PDB entry 7T1Q | X-ray diffraction, 2.25 A resolution | chains A and B

== Chain A (and B) ==
Protein: Succinyl-diaminopimelate desuccinylase
From: Acinetobacter baumannii ATCC 17978
Notes: EC 3.5.1.18; chain B of this document is another copy of the same molecule, construct and numbering; everything in this record applies to it too
Reference sequence: A3M8H2 (DAPE_ACIBT); residue numbers follow UniProt; this construct covers 1-378
Sequence (378 residues; each row starts with the number of its first residue):
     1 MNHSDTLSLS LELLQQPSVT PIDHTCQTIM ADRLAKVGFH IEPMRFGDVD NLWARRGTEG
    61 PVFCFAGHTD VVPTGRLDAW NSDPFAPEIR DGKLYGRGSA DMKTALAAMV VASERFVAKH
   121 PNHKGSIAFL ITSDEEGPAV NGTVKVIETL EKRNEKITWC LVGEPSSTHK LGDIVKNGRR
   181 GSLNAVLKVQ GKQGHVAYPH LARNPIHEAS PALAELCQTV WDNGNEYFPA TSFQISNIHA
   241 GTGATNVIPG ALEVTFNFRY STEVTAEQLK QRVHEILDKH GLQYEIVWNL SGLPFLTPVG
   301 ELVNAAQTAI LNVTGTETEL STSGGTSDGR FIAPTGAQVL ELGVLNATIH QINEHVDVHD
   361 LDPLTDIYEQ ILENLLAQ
Unresolved in the structure: 1 (chain B: 1-3)
Modified residues: Mse1 (selenomethionine); Mse30, Mse44, Mse102, Mse109 (selenomethionine; parent Met)
Bound ions: Zn2+ site 1: H68, D101, E164 (together with succinic acid); Zn2+ site 2: D101, E136, H350 (together with succinic acid)
Residues lining bound ligands:
  - succinic acid (SIN), molecule 1: H68, D101, E135, E136, E164, P165, K176, R179, G324, G325, T326, I349, H350
  - succinic acid (SIN), molecule 2: H195, Y198, N246
Curated features (UniProtKB/Swiss-Prot):
  - active site: D70, E135 (Proton acceptor)
  - binding site (Zn(2+)): H68, D101, E136, E164, H350
Reported in the primary citation:
  - Zn2+ coordination: H68, D101, E136, E164, H350
  - binding site for succinic acid: R179, H195, Y198, G325

== Chain A / chain B interface ==
Residue-residue contacts (109):
  E136(A) with N246(B), hydrogen bond (backbone-side chain)
  K176(A) with Y198(B), hydrogen bond
  N184(A) with T245(B)
  K188(A) with R76(B)
  Q190(A) with R76(B)
  K192(A) with Q351(B)
  Q193(A) with T74(B); R97(B); H350(B), hydrogen bond (side chain-backbone); Q351(B); I352(B)
  G194(A) with H350(B); Q351(B)
  H195(A) with R259(B); I349(B); H350(B)
  V196(A) with Q234(B); R259(B)
  A197(A) with R180(B); R259(B); G324(B); G325(B)
  Y198(A) with K176(B), hydrogen bond; G324(B); G325(B); N346(B), hydrogen bond; I349(B), hydrophobic
  P199(A) with Q234(B)
  L201(A) with A347(B); Q351(B), hydrogen bond (backbone-side chain)
  N204(A) with Q234(B), hydrogen bond; I235(B), hydrogen bond (side chain-backbone)
  I206(A) with I235(B); I238(B), hydrophobic
  H207(A) with C217(B), hydrogen bond; F233(B); Q234(B); I235(B), hydrogen bond (side chain-backbone)
  S210(A) with A214(B)
  C217(A) with H207(B), hydrogen bond
  F233(A) with H207(B)
  Q234(A) with V196(B); P199(B); N204(B), hydrogen bond; H207(B); I248(B)
  I235(A) with N204(B), hydrogen bond (backbone-side chain); I206(B); H207(B), hydrogen bond (backbone-side chain)
  S236(A) with G241(B); A244(B); T245(B); V247(B); P249(B)
  N237(A) with A240(B); G241(B); T242(B), hydrogen bond (side chain-backbone); G243(B), hydrogen bond (side chain-backbone); A244(B), hydrogen bond (side chain-backbone)
  I238(A) with I206(B), hydrophobic; I238(B); H239(B); A240(B), hydrogen bond (backbone-backbone); L252(B), hydrophobic
  H239(A) with I238(B); H239(B), hydrogen bond; A240(B), hydrogen bond (side chain-backbone); G241(B)
  A240(A) with N237(B); I238(B), hydrogen bond (backbone-backbone); H239(B), hydrogen bond (backbone-side chain)
  G241(A) with S236(B); N237(B); H239(B), hydrogen bond (backbone-side chain)
  T242(A) with N237(B), hydrogen bond (backbone-side chain)
  G243(A) with N237(B), hydrogen bond (backbone-side chain)
  A244(A) with S236(B); N237(B), hydrogen bond (backbone-side chain)
  T245(A) with N184(B); S236(B)
  N246(A) with V72(B); E136(B), hydrogen bond; R259(B); H350(B), hydrogen bond (backbone-side chain)
  V247(A) with V72(B), hydrophobic; S236(B); H350(B)
  I248(A) with Q234(B)
  P249(A) with S236(B)
  A251(A) with R76(B)
  L252(A) with I238(B), hydrophobic
  N257(A) with V196(B)
  R259(A) with H195(B); N246(B)
  G324(A) with A197(B); Y198(B)
  G325(A) with A197(B); Y198(B)
  N346(A) with Y198(B), hydrogen bond
  I349(A) with H195(B)
  H350(A) with Q193(B); G194(B); H195(B); N246(B), hydrogen bond (side chain-backbone); V247(B)
  Q351(A) with Q193(B); G194(B); L201(B), hydrogen bond (side chain-backbone)
  I352(A) with Q193(B)
Interface residues without a listed pair, chain A (58 interface residues in all): V72, R97, P165, R179, R180, P211, L213, A214, T255, S323, A347
Interface residues without a listed pair, chain B (58 interface residues in all): P73, G75, P165, R179, K192, S210, P211, L213, T255, N257

== Summary ==
The chain A/chain B interface involves 58 residues from each chain, with 31 hydrogen bonds. Polar pairs
include E136(A)-N246(B), K176(A)-Y198(B) and Q193(A)-H350(B). Chain A binds succinic acid. From the paper: a
binding site for succinic acid at R179(A), H195(A) and Y198(A) among others; Zn2+ coordination by H68(A),
D101(A) and E136(A) among others.
Chain A and chain B are both Succinyl-diaminopimelate desuccinylase (Acinetobacter baumannii ATCC 17978); the
structure, Crystal Structure of the Succinyl-diaminopimelate Desuccinylase (DapE) from Acinetobacter baumannii
in complex with Succinic Acid, was determined by X-ray diffraction together with 8F8O from the same study.
